Entry 7C79 (electron microscopy, 2.50 A resolution); this record covers chains A and L of the 12 polymer chains in the assembly.

[Chain A]
Molecule: Ribonuclease MRP RNA subunit NME1
Source organism: Saccharomyces cerevisiae S288C
Sequence (340 nucleotides; each row starts with the number of its first residue):
     1 AAUCCAUGACCAAAGAAUCGUCACAAAUCGAAGCUUACAAAAUGGAGUAA
    51 AAUUUUGUUUACUCAGUAAUAUGCUUUGGGUUGAAAGUCUCCCACCAAUU
   101 CGUAUGCGGAAAACGUAAUGAGAUUUAAAAAUUUUAAAUUGUUUAAAUCA
   151 ACUCAUUAAGGAGGAUGCCCUUGGGUAUUCUGCUUCUUGACCUGGUACCU
   201 CUAUUGCAGGGUACUGGUGUUUUCUUCGGUACUGGAUUCCGUUUGUAUGG
   251 AAUCUAAACCAUAGUUAUGACGAUUGCUCUUUCCCGUGCUGGAUCGAGUA
   301 ACCCAAUGGAGCUUACUAUUCUUGGUCCAUGGAUUCACCC
Disordered / not traced: 133-136, 336-340
Metal / ion sites: Mg2+: A86, A306

[Chain L]
Protein: Ribonuclease MRP protein subunit RMP1
Source organism: Saccharomyces cerevisiae (strain ATCC 204508 / S288c)
UniProtKB: Q12530 (RMP1_YEAST); residue numbers follow UniProt; this construct covers 1-201
Chain sequence (201 residues; each row starts with the number of its first residue):
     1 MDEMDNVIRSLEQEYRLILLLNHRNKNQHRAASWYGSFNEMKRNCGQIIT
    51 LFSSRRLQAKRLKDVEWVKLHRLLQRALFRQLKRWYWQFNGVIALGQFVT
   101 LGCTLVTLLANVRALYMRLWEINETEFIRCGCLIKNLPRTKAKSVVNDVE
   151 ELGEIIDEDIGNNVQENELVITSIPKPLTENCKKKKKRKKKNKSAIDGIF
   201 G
Disordered / not traced: 1-2, 134-201
UniProt features mapped onto this chain:
  - mutagenesis: Cys103 (C103R: In RMP1-6; temperature-sensitive phenotype. Defective in 5.8S rRNA processing)

[Interface between chain A and chain L]
Pairs across the interface (25):
  C92(A) with Arg30(L), salt bridge to the phosphate
  U226(A) with His23(L), hydrogen bond to the sugar; Arg24(L), hydrogen bond to the base; Lys26(L), base contact; Asn27(L), hydrogen bond to the base
  C227(A) with His23(L), hydrogen bond to the sugar; Lys26(L), salt bridge to the phosphate
  G229(A) with Lys42(L), salt bridge to the phosphate
  U230(A) with Asn39(L), base contact; Arg43(L), salt bridge to the phosphate; Gln47(L), hydrogen bond to the phosphate
  A231(A) with Gly36(L), base contact; Glu40(L), base contact; Arg43(L), salt bridge to the phosphate
  C232(A) with Arg80(L), base contact; Gln81(L), hydrogen bond to the phosphate; Arg84(L), sugar contact
  U233(A) with Arg84(L), sugar contact
  A251(A) with Arg80(L), salt bridge to the phosphate
  A252(A) with Arg80(L), salt bridge to the phosphate
  U255(A) with Lys83(L), hydrogen bond to the base
  A256(A) with Lys83(L), base contact; Trp87(L), base contact
  A257(A) with Trp87(L), base contact
  A258(A) with Gln88(L), base contact
Interface residues without a listed pair, chain A (17 interface residues in all): C93, A94, G228
Interface residues without a listed pair, chain L (19 interface residues in all): Ala31, Phe79

[Summary]
17 residues of chain A and 19 residues of chain L are in contact, with 7 hydrogen bonds and 7 salt bridges.
Polar pairs include U226(A)-Arg24(L), U226(A)-Asn27(L) and U255(A)-Lys83(L). A86(A) and A306(A) form the Mg2+
site. UniProt lists one mutagenesis site on chain L.
Here chain A is Ribonuclease MRP RNA subunit NME1 (Saccharomyces cerevisiae S288C) and chain L is Ribonuclease
MRP protein subunit RMP1 (Saccharomyces cerevisiae (strain ATCC 204508 / S288c)). Entry 7C79 (Cryo-EM
structure of yeast Ribonuclease MRP) was determined by electron microscopy (same publication as 7C7A).
